Entry 7M3T (X-ray diffraction, 3.20 A resolution); this record covers chains E and n of the 39 polymer chains in the assembly.

[Chain E]
Molecule: Coat protein
From: Satellite tobacco mosaic virus
UniProtKB: P17574 (COAT_STMV); residue numbers follow UniProt; this construct covers 1-159
Sequence (159 residues; row label = number of the first residue in the row):
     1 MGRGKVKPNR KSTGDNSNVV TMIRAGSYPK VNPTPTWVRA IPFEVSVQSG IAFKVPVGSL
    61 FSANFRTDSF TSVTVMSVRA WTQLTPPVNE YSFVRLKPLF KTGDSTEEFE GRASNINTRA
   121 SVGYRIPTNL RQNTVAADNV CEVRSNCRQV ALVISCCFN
Unresolved in the structure: 1-15

[Chain n]
Molecule: 8-nt RNA strand
From: Satellite tobacco mosaic virus
Sequence (8 nucleotides; each row starts with the number of its first residue):
   182 UUUUUUUU
Unresolved in the structure: 186-189

[Chain E / chain n interface]
Pairs across the interface (7; chain E residue first):
  Ser17(E) - U182(n)  hydrogen bond to the sugar
  Val19(E) - U182(n)  sugar contact
  Thr21(E) - U183(n)  phosphate contact
  Met22(E) - U184(n)  phosphate contact
  Met22(E) - U185(n)  phosphate contact
  Arg24(E) - U184(n)  sugar contact
  Arg24(E) - U185(n)  salt bridge to the phosphate
Also at the interface, not in a pair above, chain E (6 interface residues in all): Asn18

[In short]
The interface between chain E and chain n involves 6 residues on one side and 4 on the other; the contacts
include 1 hydrogen bond and 1 salt bridge. Among the polar pairs are Ser17(E)-U182(n) and Arg24(E)-U185(n).
Chain E is Coat protein and chain n is an 8-nt RNA strand, both from Satellite tobacco mosaic virus; the
structure, Crystallographic structure of a cubic crystal of STMV (80.7 degree rotation about 111) grown from
chloride, was determined by X-ray diffraction (same publication as 5BKL, 5BKN, 7M2T, 7M2V, 7M50 and 7M57).
